Entry 9HMX (X-ray diffraction, 2.22 A resolution); this record covers chains A and B.

Chain A:
Name: Peptidoglycan endopeptidase RipA
Organism: Mycobacterium tuberculosis H37Rv
Notes: EC 3.4.-.-
UniProtKB: O53168 (RIPA_MYCTU); residues 40-255 here = UniProt positions 40-255
Amino-acid sequence (216 residues; numbered 40 to 255; the number before each row is that of its first residue):
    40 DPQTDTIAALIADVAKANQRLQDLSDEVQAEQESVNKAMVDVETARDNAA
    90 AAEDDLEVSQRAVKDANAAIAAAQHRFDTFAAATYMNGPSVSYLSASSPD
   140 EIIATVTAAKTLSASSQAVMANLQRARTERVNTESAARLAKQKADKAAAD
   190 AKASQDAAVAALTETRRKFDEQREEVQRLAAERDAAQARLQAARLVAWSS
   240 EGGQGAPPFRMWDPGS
Not modelled in the structure: 40-42, 122-136, 240-255
Residues lining bound ligands: hexane-1,6-diol (HEZ): Arg115, Phe116, Phe119, Ala148, Leu151, Ser152, Ser155

Chain B:
Name: Copper transporter MctB
Organism: Mycobacterium tuberculosis H37Rv
UniProtKB: P9WJ83 (MCTB_MYCTU); residue numbers follow UniProt; this construct covers 38-314
Amino-acid sequence (277 residues; row label = number of the first residue in the row):
    38 RSEKRDLYTQIDRLTDQRDALREKLSAADNFDIQVGSRIVHDALVGKSVV
    88 IFRTPDAHDDDIAAVSKIVGQAGGAVTATVSLTQEFVEANSAEKLRSVVN
   138 SSILPAGSQLSTKLVDQGSQAGDLLGIALLSNADPAAPTVEQAQRDTVLA
   188 ALRETGFITYQPRDRIGTANATVVVTGGALSTDAGNQGVSVARFAAALAP
   238 RGSGTLLAGRDGSANRPAAVAVTRADADMAAEISTVDDIDAEPGRITVIL
   288 ALHDLINGGHVGHYGTGHGAMSVTVSQ
Not modelled in the structure: 38-40, 314
Reported in the primary citation:
  - conformationally variable residues (order/disorder transition): Ser139 to Asp153

How chain A and chain B interact:
Contacting residue pairs (35; chain A residue first):
  Ile109(A) with Glu130(B)
  Gln113(A) with Glu130(B)
  Met159(A) with Glu130(B)
  Ala160(A) with Val152(B), hydrophobic
  Gln163(A) with Glu130(B), hydrogen bond; Arg133(B), hydrogen bond; Val152(B)
  Arg164(A) with Thr149(B), hydrogen bond (side chain-backbone); Lys150(B), hydrogen bond (side chain-backbone); Val152(B)
  Arg166(A) with Arg133(B); Asn137(B)
  Thr167(A) with Asn137(B), hydrogen bond; Leu147(B); Ser148(B); Thr149(B); Gln157(B), hydrogen bond
  Glu168(A) with Thr149(B)
  Val170(A) with Asn137(B); Leu141(B), hydrophobic
  Asn171(A) with Leu141(B); Gln146(B), hydrogen bond (backbone-side chain); Leu147(B), hydrogen bond (side chain-backbone); Thr149(B)
  Glu173(A) with Ser139(B)
  Ser174(A) with Leu141(B); Pro142(B), hydrogen bond (side chain-backbone); Ala143(B); Gly144(B), hydrogen bond (side chain-backbone); Ser145(B), hydrogen bond (side chain-backbone)
  Arg177(A) with Ser139(B), hydrogen bond (side chain-backbone); Leu141(B), hydrogen bond (side chain-backbone); Ala143(B)
  Leu178(A) with Gly144(B)
  Gln181(A) with Ala143(B)
Interface residues without a listed pair, chain A (17 interface residues in all): Ala175
Interface residues without a listed pair, chain B (18 interface residues in all): Ser134, Ser138
Interface features reported in the paper:
  - interface residues, chain B: Ser139(B)

Overview:
Chain A and chain B form an interface of 17 and 18 residues respectively; the contacts include 13 hydrogen
bonds. Polar contacts include Gln163(A)-Glu130(B), Gln163(A)-Arg133(B) and Arg164(A)-Thr149(B). Ligands of
chain A: hexane-1,6-diol. The paper reports the interface residue Ser139(B); conformational variability at
Ser139(B).
Here chain A is Peptidoglycan endopeptidase RipA and chain B is Copper transporter MctB, both from
Mycobacterium tuberculosis H37Rv. Entry 9HMX (Structure of SteB-RipA complex from Mycobacterium tuberculosis)
was determined by X-ray diffraction, deposited together with 9HLE, 9HMY and 9HMZ.
